PDB entry 7ZXY | electron microscopy, 3.15 A resolution | chains N and O of the 16 polymer chains in the assembly

== Chain N ==
Protein: Cytochrome b6-f complex subunit 7
From: Synechocystis sp. PCC 6803
UniProt: P74810 (PETM_SYNY3); residue numbers follow UniProt; this construct covers 1-36
Sequence (36 residues; each row starts with the number of its first residue):
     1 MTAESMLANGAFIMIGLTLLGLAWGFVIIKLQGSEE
Disordered / not traced: 35-36
Residues lining bound ligands: beta,beta-caroten-4-one (ECH): T18, L19, L22

== Chain O ==
Protein: Cytochrome b6-f complex subunit 5
From: Synechocystis sp. PCC 6803
UniProt: P74149 (PETG_SYNY3); numbering as in UniProt (aligned over 1-37)
Sequence (37 residues; row label = number of the first residue in the row):
     1 MIEPLLLGIVLGLIPVTLAGLFVAAYLQYKRGNQFNL
Disordered / not traced: 36-37
Residues lining bound ligands: beta,beta-caroten-4-one (ECH): L13, V16, T17, A19, G20, V23, L27

== Chain N / chain O interface ==
Contacting residue pairs (17):
  M6(N) - P4(O)
  M6(N) - L5(O)  hydrophobic
  M6(N) - G8(O)
  L7(N) - P4(O)
  L7(N) - L7(O)
  L7(N) - G8(O)
  L7(N) - L11(O)  hydrophobic
  G10(N) - G8(O)
  A11(N) - G8(O)  hydrogen bond (backbone-backbone)
  A11(N) - L11(O)
  A11(N) - G12(O)
  M14(N) - I9(O)  hydrophobic
  M14(N) - G12(O)
  I15(N) - G12(O)
  T18(N) - L13(O)
  T18(N) - V16(O)
  L19(N) - V16(O)  hydrophobic

== In short ==
Chain N and chain O form an interface of 8 and 9 residues respectively, with 1 hydrogen bond. The
hydrogen-bonded pair A11(N)-G8(O) is a backbone contact. Beta,beta-caroten-4-one is bound between chain N and
chain O.
Here chain N is Cytochrome b6-f complex subunit 7 and chain O is Cytochrome b6-f complex subunit 5, both from
Synechocystis sp. PCC 6803. Entry 7ZXY (3.15 Angstrom cryo-EM structure of the dimeric cytochrome b6f complex
from Synechocystis sp. PCC 6803 with ...) was determined by electron microscopy (same publication as 7R0W).
